Entry 8FRM (electron microscopy, 3.14 A resolution); this record covers chains A and F of the 4 polymer chains in the assembly.

# Chain A
Molecule: Lipopolysaccharide export system ATP-binding protein LptB
From: Acinetobacter baylyi ADP1
UniProt: Q6FC66 (Q6FC66_ACIAD); residues 1-249 here = UniProt positions 1-249
Chain sequence (257 residues; numbered -7 to 249; the number before each row is that of its first residue; numbers below 1 keep their minus sign (Met-7 is residue -7)):
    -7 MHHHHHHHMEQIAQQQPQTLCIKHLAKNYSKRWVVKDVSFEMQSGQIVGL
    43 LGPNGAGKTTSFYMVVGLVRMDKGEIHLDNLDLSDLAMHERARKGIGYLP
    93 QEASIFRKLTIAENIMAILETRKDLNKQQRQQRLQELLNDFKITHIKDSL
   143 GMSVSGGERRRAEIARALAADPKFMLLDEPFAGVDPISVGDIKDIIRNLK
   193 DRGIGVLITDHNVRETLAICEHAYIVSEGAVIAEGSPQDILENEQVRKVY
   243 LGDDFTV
Not modelled in the structure: -7 to 9, 249
Sequence notes: expression tag (-7 to 0)

# Chain F
Molecule: Lipopolysaccharide export system permease protein LptF
From: Acinetobacter baylyi ADP1
UniProt: Q6FFD7 (Q6FFD7_ACIAD); numbering as in UniProt (aligned over 1-366)
Chain sequence (366 residues; numbered 1 to 366; the number before each row is that of its first residue):
     1 MIIRRYLVKQVVSTSLVVIALLTLIMMGGRLIKYFGVAAQGRLDAGVLFS
    51 IIGYRMPEFLTLILPLGFFIGLMLVFGRLYVDHEMAVLNGSGISRIRLGQ
   101 LLIPLALVFLVIQGILMLWMTPWGLRQFDQLSSSQAVRTGFDLVRPKEFI
   151 SSGPYTIYAGDLSEDRKNLKDIFFYQRAQKEGKPDVMILAKEATRVVMEN
   201 ETANVVDLIQGRRYEIYPGKAKYSQAEFQRYRLRLENDKSATFETDKVEA
   251 LPSSKLWNKWNDPVIASEMGWRVFGPFTIVIALMMAVALCEVSPRQGRYY
   301 RLIPAIFIFASLIVLLIAIRTRISRDELGVWAYPAALAVYGIAAALFSRK
   351 QKLAPKIKKQIKRVRA
Not modelled in the structure: 1, 177-184, 196-203, 217-222, 236-246, 351-366
Ligand contacts: JSG ((2R,4R,5R,6R)-6-[(1R)-1,2-bis(oxidanyl)ethyl]-2-[(2R,4R,5R,6R)-6-[(1R)-1,2-bis(oxidanyl)ethyl]-5-[(2S,3S,4R,5R,6R)-6-[(1S)-1,2-bis(oxidanyl)ethyl]-4-[(2R,3S,4R,5S,6R)-6-[(1S)-2-[(2S,3S,4S,5S,6R)-6-[(1S)-1,2-bis(oxidanyl)ethyl]-3,4,5-tris(oxidanyl)oxan-2-yl]oxy-1-oxidanyl-ethyl]-3,4-bis(oxidanyl)-5-phosphonooxy-oxan-2-yl]oxy-3-oxidanyl-5-phosphonooxy-oxan-2-yl]oxy-2-carboxy-2-[[(2R,3S,4R,5R,6R)-5-[[(3R)-3-dodecanoyloxytetradecanoyl]amino]-6-[[(2R,3S,4R,5R,6R)-3-oxidanyl-5-[[(3R)-3-oxidanyltetradecanoyl]amino]-4-[(3R)-3-oxidanyltetradecanoyl]oxy-6-phosphonooxy-oxan-2-yl]methoxy]-3-phosphonooxy-4-[(3R)-3-tetradecanoyloxytetradecanoyl]oxy-oxan-2-yl]methoxy]oxan-4-yl]oxy-4,5-bis(oxidanyl)oxane-2-carboxylic acid): Leu22, Ile25, Met26, Arg30, Lys33, Tyr34, Arg55, Glu58, Phe59, Thr61, Leu62, Pro65, Leu66, Gln113, Met117, Trp271, Gly275, Thr278, Ile306, Ala310, Ile313, Leu316, Ile317
What the authors report for this chain:
  - mutagenesis - R30A, R55G: abolished growth
  - mutagenesis - R30K, R55K: decreased growth in response to antibiotic
  - mutagenesis - I317N: decreased growth in response to macrocyclic peptides

# How chain A and chain F interact
Residue-residue contacts - 34 pairs, chain A then chain F:
  Met80(A) - Ala86(F)
  Met80(A) - Asn89(F)
  His81(A) - Asn89(F)
  His81(A) - Gly92(F)
  His81(A) - Ser94(F)
  Ala84(A) - Asn89(F)
  Ala84(A) - Gly90(F)
  Ala84(A) - Ser91(F)
  Ala84(A) - Gly92(F)
  Arg85(A) - Gly92(F)  hydrogen bond (side chain-backbone)
  Ile88(A) - Gly90(F)
  Tyr90(A) - Ala86(F)  hydrophobic
  Pro92(A) - Val87(F)
  Glu94(A) - His83(F)
  Ala95(A) - Asp82(F)
  Ser96(A) - Asp82(F)
  Ser96(A) - His83(F)
  Ser96(A) - Val87(F)
  Ile97(A) - Glu84(F)
  Phe98(A) - Glu84(F)
  Phe98(A) - Val87(F)  hydrophobic
  Phe98(A) - Leu88(F)  hydrophobic
  Arg99(A) - Tyr6(F)
  Arg99(A) - Asp82(F)  salt bridge
  Arg99(A) - Glu84(F)  salt bridge
  Lys100(A) - Tyr6(F)
  Lys100(A) - Gln10(F)
  Leu101(A) - Tyr6(F)  hydrophobic
  Glu105(A) - Arg5(F)  salt bridge
  Met108(A) - Ile2(F)  hydrophobic
  Ile110(A) - Ser91(F)
  Glu112(A) - Ile2(F)  hydrogen bond (side chain-backbone)
  Thr113(A) - Ile93(F)
  Arg158(A) - Val87(F)
Interface residues without a listed pair, chain A (24 interface residues in all): Gly89, Ala109, Ala162
Interface residues without a listed pair, chain F (18 interface residues in all): Ile3, Arg78

# Overview
The interface between chain A and chain F involves 24 residues on one side and 18 on the other, with 2
hydrogen bonds and 3 salt bridges. Among the polar pairs are Arg99(A)-Asp82(F), Arg99(A)-Glu84(F) and
Glu105(A)-Arg5(F). The paper reports that R30A and R55G of chain F abolish growth; R30K and R55K of chain F
reduce growth in response to antibiotic.
Here chain A is Lipopolysaccharide export system ATP-binding protein LptB and chain F is Lipopolysaccharide
export system permease protein LptF, both from Acinetobacter baylyi ADP1. Entry 8FRM (Acinetobacter baylyi
LptB2FG bound to lipopolysaccharide) was determined by electron microscopy, deposited together with 8FRL,
8FRN, 8FRO, 8FRP, 8UFG and 8UFH.
